Entry 9DXP (electron microscopy, 2.30 A resolution); this record covers chain A.

# Chain A
Name: Solute carrier organic anion transporter family member 1C1
Organism: Homo sapiens
UniProtKB: Q9NYB5 (SO1C1_HUMAN); residues 1-712 here = UniProt positions 1-712
Chain sequence (746 residues; each row starts with the number of its first residue):
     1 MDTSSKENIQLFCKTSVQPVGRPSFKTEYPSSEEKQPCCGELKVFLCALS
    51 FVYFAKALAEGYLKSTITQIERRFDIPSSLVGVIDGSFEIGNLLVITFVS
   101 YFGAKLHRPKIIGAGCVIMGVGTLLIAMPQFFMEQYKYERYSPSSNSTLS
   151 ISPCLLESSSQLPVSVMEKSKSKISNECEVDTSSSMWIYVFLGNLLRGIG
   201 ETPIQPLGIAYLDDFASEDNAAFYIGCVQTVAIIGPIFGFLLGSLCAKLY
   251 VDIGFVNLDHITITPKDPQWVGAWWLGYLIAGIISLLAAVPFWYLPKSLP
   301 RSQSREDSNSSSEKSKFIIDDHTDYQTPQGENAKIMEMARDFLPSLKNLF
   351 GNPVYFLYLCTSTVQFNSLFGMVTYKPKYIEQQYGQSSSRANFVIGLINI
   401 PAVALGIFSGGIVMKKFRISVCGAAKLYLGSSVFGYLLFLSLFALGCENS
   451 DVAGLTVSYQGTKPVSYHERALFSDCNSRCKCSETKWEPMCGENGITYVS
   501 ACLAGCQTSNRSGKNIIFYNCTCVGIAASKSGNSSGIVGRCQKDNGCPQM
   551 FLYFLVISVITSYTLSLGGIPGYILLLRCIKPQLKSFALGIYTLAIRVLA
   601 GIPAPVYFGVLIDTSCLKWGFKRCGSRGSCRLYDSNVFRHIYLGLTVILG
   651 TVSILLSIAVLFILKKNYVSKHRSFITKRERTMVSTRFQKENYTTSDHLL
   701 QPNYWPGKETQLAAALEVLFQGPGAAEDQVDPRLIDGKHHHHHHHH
Not modelled in the structure: 1-39, 141-183, 301-332, 527-533, 668-746
Construct notes: expression tag (713-746)
UniProt features mapped onto this chain:
  - glycosylation (N-linked (GlcNAc...) asparagine): Asn-146, Asn-510, Asn-520, Asn-533
Disulfides: Cys-447/Cys-547, Cys-476/Cys-523, Cys-482/Cys-502, Cys-491/Cys-541, Cys-506/Cys-521, Cys-616/Cys-630
Small-molecule neighbours: 3,5,3',5'-tetraiodo-L-thyronine (T44): Ile-233, Leu-369, Phe-370, Met-372, Val-373, Lys-376, Ile-395, Asn-399, Ile-400, Val-403, Ser-562, Leu-565, Ser-566, Arg-597

# In short
Ligands of chain A: 3,5,3',5'-tetraiodo-L-thyronine.
Chain A is Solute carrier organic anion transporter family member 1C1 (Homo sapiens); the structure, Cryo-EM
structure of human OATP1C1 in complex with thyroid hormone T4, was determined by electron microscopy,
deposited together with 9DWY, 9DXO and 9MR5.
